Entry 8HH9 (electron microscopy, 3.60 A resolution); this record covers chains D and G of the 7 polymer chains in the assembly.

== Chain D ==
Name: ATP synthase subunit beta
Source organism: Bacillus sp. PS3
Notes: EC 7.1.2.2
UniProtKB: A0A0M4U1P9 (A0A0M4U1P9_BACP3); residues 1-473 here = UniProt positions 1-473
Sequence (484 residues; numbered -10 to 473; the number before each row is that of its first residue; numbers below 1 keep their minus sign (Met-10 is residue -10)):
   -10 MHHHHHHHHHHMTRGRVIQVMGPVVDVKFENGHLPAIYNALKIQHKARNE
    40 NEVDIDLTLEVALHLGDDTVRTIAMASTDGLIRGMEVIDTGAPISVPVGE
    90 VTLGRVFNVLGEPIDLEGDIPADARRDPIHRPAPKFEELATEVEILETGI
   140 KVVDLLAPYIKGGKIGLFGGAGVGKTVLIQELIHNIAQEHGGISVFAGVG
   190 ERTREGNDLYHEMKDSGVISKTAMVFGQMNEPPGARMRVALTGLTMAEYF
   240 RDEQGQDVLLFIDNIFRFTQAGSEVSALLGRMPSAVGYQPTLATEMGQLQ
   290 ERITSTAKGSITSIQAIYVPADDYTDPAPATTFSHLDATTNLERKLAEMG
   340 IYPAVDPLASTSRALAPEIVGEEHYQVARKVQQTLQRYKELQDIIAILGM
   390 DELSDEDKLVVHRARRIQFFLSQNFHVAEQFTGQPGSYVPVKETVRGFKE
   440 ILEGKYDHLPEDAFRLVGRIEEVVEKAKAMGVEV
Not modelled in the structure: -10 to 0, 472-473
Sequence notes: initiating methionine (-10); expression tag (-9 to 0)
Ion coordination: Mg2+: Thr165 (together with ADP)
Ligand contacts: ADP (adenosine-5'-diphosphate): Ala160, Gly161, Val162, Gly163, Lys164, Thr165, Val166, Tyr341, Pro342, Phe414, Ala417, Phe420

== Chain G ==
Name: ATP synthase gamma chain
Source organism: Bacillus sp. PS3
UniProtKB: A0A0M4TPJ7 (A0A0M4TPJ7_BACP3); numbering as in UniProt (aligned over 2-285)
Sequence (284 residues; each row starts with the number of its first residue):
     2 ASLRDIKTRINATKKTSQITKAMEMVSTSKLNRAEQNAKSFVPYMEKIQE
    52 VVANVALGAGGASHPMLVSRPVKKTGYLVITSDRGLAGAYNSNVLRLVYQ
   102 TIQKRHASPDEYAIIVIGRVGLSFFRKRNMPVILDITRLPDQPSFADIKE
   152 IARKTVGLFADGTFDELYMYYNHYVSAIQQEVTERKLLPLTDLAENKQRT
   202 VYEFEPSQEEILDVLLPQYAESLIYGALLDAKASEHAARMTAMKNATDNA
   252 NELIRTLTLSYNRARQAAITQEITEIVAGANALQ
Not modelled in the structure: 285

== Interface between chain D and chain G ==
Pairs across the interface (10; chain D residue first):
  Ser273(D) - Ile277(G)
  Ala274(D) - Ile277(G)
  Ala310(D) - Arg5(G)
  Asp312(D) - Arg5(G)  salt bridge
  Asp382(D) - Lys16(G)  salt bridge
  Asp382(D) - Ile20(G)
  Ile386(D) - Ile20(G)  hydrophobic
  Leu387(D) - Met24(G)  hydrophobic
  Leu387(D) - Arg85(G)  hydrogen bond (backbone-side chain)
  Glu391(D) - Arg85(G)
Other interface residues (no listed pair), chain D (14 interface residues in all): Gly269, Met271, Pro272, Asp311, Ile383, Asp390
Other interface residues (no listed pair), chain G (10 interface residues in all): Thr17, Gly280, Ala281, Leu284

== Overview ==
14 residues of chain D and 10 residues of chain G are in contact; the contacts include 1 hydrogen bond and 2
salt bridges. Among the polar pairs are Asp312(D)-Arg5(G), Asp382(D)-Lys16(G) and Leu387(D)-Arg85(G). Ligands
of chain D: ADP.
Here chain D is ATP synthase subunit beta and chain G is ATP synthase gamma chain, both from Bacillus sp. PS3.
Entry 8HH9 (F1 domain of FoF1-ATPase from Bacillus PS3, 90 degrees, low ATP) was determined by electron
microscopy (same publication as 8HH1, 8HH2, 8HH3, 8HH4, 8HH5, 8HH6 and 5 further entries).
